PDB entry 1LXH | solution NMR | chains A and B

# Chain A
Protein: Long neurotoxin 1
Organism: Naja kaouthia
UniProt: P01391 (NXL1_NAJKA); residue numbers follow UniProt; this construct covers 1-71
Amino-acid sequence (71 residues; row label = number of the first residue in the row):
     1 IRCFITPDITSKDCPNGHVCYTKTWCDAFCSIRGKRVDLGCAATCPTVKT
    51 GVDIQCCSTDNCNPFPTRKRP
Cystine bridges: Cys3-Cys20, Cys14-Cys41, Cys26-Cys30, Cys45-Cys56, Cys57-Cys62
Swiss-Prot annotation at these positions:
  - site: Lys23 (Binds to Torpedo AChR), Trp25 (Binds to both neuronal alpha-7/CHRNA7 and Torpedo AChRs), Asp27 (Binds to both neuronal alpha-7/CHRNA7 and Torpedo AChRs), Ala28 (Binds to alpha-7/CHRNA7 AChR), Phe29 (Binds to both neuronal alpha-7/CHRNA7 and Torpedo AChRs), Arg33 (Binds to both neuronal alpha-7/CHRNA7 and Torpedo AChRs), Lys35 (Binds to alpha-7/CHRNA7 AChR), Arg36 (Binds to both neuronal alpha-7/CHRNA7 and Torpedo AChRs, may be important for inhibition of GABA(A) receptors), Lys49 (Binds to Torpedo AChR), Phe65 (Binds to both neuronal alpha-7/CHRNA7 and Torpedo AChRs)
  - mutagenesis: Lys23 (K23E: 2-fold and 28-fold decrease in affinity for Torpedo AChRs), Trp25 (W25A: 11-fold decrease in affinity for Torpedo AChRs and 6-fold decrease in affinity for neuronal alpha-7/CHRNA7 AChR), Asp27 (D27R: 31-fold decrease in affinity for Torpedo AChRs and 50-fold decrease in affinity for neuronal alpha-7/CHRNA7 AChR), Ala28 (A28G: 5-fold decrease in affinity for neuronal alpha-7/CHRNA7 AChR), Phe29 (F29A: 12-fold decrease in affinity for Torpedo AChRs and 74-fold decrease in affinity for neuronal alpha-7/CHRNA7 AChR), Arg33 (R33E: 767-fold decrease in affinity for Torpedo AChRs and 339-fold decrease in affinity for neuronal alpha-7/CHRNA7 AChR), Lys35 (K35A: 11-fold decrease in affinity for neuronal alpha-7/CHRNA7 AChR), Arg36 (R36A: 16-fold decrease in affinity for Torpedo AChRs), Lys49 (K49E: 3-fold and 53-fold decrease in affinity for Torpedo AChRs), Phe65 (F65A: 7-fold decrease in affinity for Torpedo AChRs and 15-fold decrease in affinity for neuronal alpha-7/CHRNA7 AChR)

# Chain B
Protein: Acetylcholine receptor protein, alpha chain
Organism: Torpedo californica
UniProt: P02710 (ACHA_TORCA); residues 181-198 here correspond to UniProt positions 205-222 (UniProt number = residue number + 24)
Amino-acid sequence (19 residues; each row starts with the number of its first residue):
   181 YRGWKHWVYYTCCPDTPYX
Unresolved in the structure: 199
Construct notes: cloning artifact (199)
Modified / non-standard residues: HSL (homoserine lactone) at position 199
Cystine bridges: Cys192-Cys193

# Chain A / chain B interface
Pairs across the interface (26):
  Thr6(A) - Thr191(B)
  Pro7(A) - Tyr189(B)
  Asp8(A) - Tyr189(B)
  Ile9(A) - Tyr189(B)
  Ile9(A) - Tyr190(B)
  Ile9(A) - Thr191(B)
  Ile9(A) - Asp195(B)
  Ile9(A) - Thr196(B)
  Ile9(A) - Pro197(B)
  Thr10(A) - Val188(B)
  Thr10(A) - Tyr189(B)
  Thr10(A) - Tyr190(B)
  Thr10(A) - Thr191(B)
  Thr10(A) - Cys193(B)
  Thr10(A) - Pro194(B)
  Thr10(A) - Asp195(B)
  Ser11(A) - Asp195(B)
  Ile32(A) - Tyr189(B)
  Arg33(A) - Trp187(B)
  Arg33(A) - Tyr189(B)
  Lys35(A) - Tyr189(B)
  Arg36(A) - Tyr190(B)
  Thr67(A) - Tyr190(B)
  Arg68(A) - Tyr190(B)
  Arg68(A) - Thr191(B)
  Lys69(A) - Tyr190(B)
Other interface residues (no listed pair), chain A (15 interface residues in all): Lys12, Gly34
Other interface residues (no listed pair), chain B (11 interface residues in all): Cys192

# Summary
The interface between chain A and chain B involves 15 residues on one side and 11 on the other. UniProt lists
10 mutagenesis sites on chain A.
Here chain A is Long neurotoxin 1 (Naja kaouthia) and chain B is Acetylcholine receptor protein, alpha chain
(Torpedo californica). Entry 1LXH (Solution structure of alpha-cobratoxin complexed with a cognate peptide
(minimized average structure)) was determined by solution NMR, deposited together with 1LXG.
